5VMX - chains A and D of the 3 polymer chains in the assembly; structure by X-ray diffraction, 2.05 A resolution.

Chain A:
Name: Transcriptional regulator Kaiso
Organism: Homo sapiens
UniProt: Q86T24 (KAISO_HUMAN); numbering as in UniProt (aligned over 471-604)
Chain sequence (134 residues; each row starts with the number of its first residue):
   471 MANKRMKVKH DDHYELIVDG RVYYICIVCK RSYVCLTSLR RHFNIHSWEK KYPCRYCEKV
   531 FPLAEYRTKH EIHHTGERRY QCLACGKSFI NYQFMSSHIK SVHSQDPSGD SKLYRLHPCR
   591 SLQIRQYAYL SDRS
Not modelled in the structure: 471-480, 603-604
Curated features (UniProtKB/Swiss-Prot):
  - zinc finger: Tyr494 to His516 (C2H2-type 1), Tyr522 to His544 (C2H2-type 2), Tyr550 to His573 (C2H2-type 3)
  - motif: Met471 to His480 (Nuclear localization signal)
  - cross-link (Glycyl lysine isopeptide (Lys-Gly)): Lys474 (interchain with G-Cter in SUMO2), Lys479 (interchain with G-Cter in SUMO2), Lys539 (interchain with G-Cter in SUMO2), Lys570 (interchain with G-Cter in SUMO2), Lys582 (interchain with G-Cter in SUMO2)
  - mutagenesis: Cys552 (C552R: Abrogates both sequence-specific and methylation-dependent DNA-binding)
Ion coordination: Zn2+ site 1: Cys496, Cys499, His512, His516; Zn2+ site 2: Cys524, Cys527, His540, His544; Zn2+ site 3: Cys552, Cys555, His568, His573
Reported in the primary citation:
  - binding site for the 18-nt DNA strand (chain D): Thr507, Ser508, Glu535
  - conformationally variable residues: Glu535
  - mutagenesis - E535Q (30-fold): decreased binding to MeKBS
  - mutagenesis - E535A: decreased binding to CG2
  - mutagenesis - E535A (150-fold), E535Q (37-fold): decreased binding to MeCG2
  - mutagenesis - E535A, E535Q (3.5-fold): decreased binding to unmethylated CG2 motif
  - mutagenesis - E535A (2.8-3.1 kcal/mol): decreased binding to double and semimethylated DNA

Chain D:
Molecule: 18-nt DNA strand
Sequence (18 nucleotides; each row starts with the number of its first residue):
     1 TGCTTCCCGC GAATAACG
Modified residues: 5CM (5-methyl-2'-deoxy-cytidine-5'-monophosphate) at position 8; 5CM (5-methyl-2'-deoxy-cytidine-5'-monophosphate) at position 10

Interface between chain A and chain D:
Residue-residue contacts - 33 pairs, chain A then chain D:
  Arg501(A) - DC7(D)  phosphate contact
  Arg501(A) - 5CM_8(D)  salt bridge to the phosphate
  Tyr503(A) - 5CM_8(D)  hydrogen bond to the phosphate
  Tyr503(A) - DG9(D)  phosphate contact
  Val504(A) - DG9(D)  hydrogen bond to the phosphate
  Cys505(A) - DG9(D)  phosphate contact
  Cys505(A) - 5CM_10(D)  base contact
  Thr507(A) - 5CM_10(D)  base contact
  Ser508(A) - 5CM_8(D)  sugar contact
  Ser508(A) - DG9(D)  hydrogen bond to the phosphate
  Ser508(A) - 5CM_10(D)  base contact
  Arg511(A) - 5CM_8(D)  base contact
  Arg511(A) - DG9(D)  hydrogen bond to the base
  Arg511(A) - 5CM_10(D)  base contact
  Ile515(A) - DC7(D)  phosphate contact
  Leu533(A) - 5CM_8(D)  base contact
  Glu535(A) - DC7(D)  base contact
  Glu535(A) - 5CM_8(D)  hydrogen bond to the base
  Tyr536(A) - DC6(D)  sugar contact
  Tyr536(A) - DC7(D)  hydrogen bond to the phosphate
  His543(A) - DT5(D)  salt bridge to the phosphate
  Asn561(A) - DT5(D)  base contact
  Gln563(A) - DT5(D)  base contact
  Gln563(A) - DC6(D)  base contact
  Phe564(A) - DC3(D)  sugar contact
  Phe564(A) - DT4(D)  phosphate contact
  Arg595(A) - DG11(D)  base contact
  Arg595(A) - DA13(D)  sugar contact
  Gln596(A) - DA13(D)  sugar contact
  Tyr597(A) - DG11(D)  hydrogen bond to the base
  Tyr597(A) - DA12(D)  sugar contact
  Tyr597(A) - DA13(D)  phosphate contact
  Ala598(A) - DA13(D)  hydrogen bond to the phosphate
Other interface residues (no listed pair), chain A (22 interface residues in all): Ser502, His512, Lys539

Summary:
22 residues of chain A face 11 of chain D across their interface; the contacts include 8 hydrogen bonds and 2
salt bridges. Polar contacts include Arg511(A)-DG9(D), Glu535(A)-5CM_8(D) and Tyr597(A)-DG11(D). The paper
reports a binding site for the 18-nt DNA strand (chain D) at Thr507(A), Ser508(A) and Glu535(A); E535A and
E535Q of chain A reduce binding to MeCG2.
Here chain A is Transcriptional regulator Kaiso (Homo sapiens) and chain D is an 18-nt DNA strand. Entry 5VMX
(Kaiso (ZBTB33) zinc finger DNA binding domain in complex with a hemi CpG-methylated DNA resembling the ...)
was determined by X-ray diffraction, deposited together with 5VMU, 5VMV, 5VMW, 5VMY and 5VMZ.
